Entry 6SEF (electron microscopy, 3.70 A resolution); this record covers chains C and I of the 11 polymer chains in the assembly.

== Chain C ==
Protein: Histone H2A type 2-A
From: Homo sapiens
UniProtKB: Q6FI13 (H2A2A_HUMAN); residues 0-129 here correspond to UniProt positions 1-130 (UniProt number = residue number + 1)
Chain sequence (130 residues; numbered 0 to 129; the number before each row is that of its first residue; numbering starts at 0):
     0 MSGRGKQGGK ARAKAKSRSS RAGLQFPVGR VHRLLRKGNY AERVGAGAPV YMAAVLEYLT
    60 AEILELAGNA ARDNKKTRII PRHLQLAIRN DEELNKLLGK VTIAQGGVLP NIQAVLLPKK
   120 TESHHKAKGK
Unresolved in the structure: 0-15, 112-129

== Chain I ==
Molecule: 145-nt DNA strand
From: synthetic construct
Sequence (145 nucleotides; numbered -72 to 72; the number before each row is that of its first residue; numbers below 1 keep their minus sign (DA-72 is residue -72)):
   -72 ATCAGAATCC CGGTGCCGAG GCCGCTCAAT TGGTCGTAGA CAGCTCTAGC ACCGCTTAAA
   -12 CGCACGTACG CGCTGTCCCC CGCGTTTTAA CCGCCAAGGG GATTACTCCC TAGTCTCCAG
    48 GCACGTGTCA GATATATACA TCGAT

== How chain C and chain I interact ==
Contacting residue pairs (10; chain C residue first):
  Ser16(C) with DT-43(I), hydrogen bond to the phosphate; DT-42(I), hydrogen bond to the phosphate
  Arg17(C) with DT-43(I), phosphate contact; DT-42(I), phosphate contact
  Ser18(C) with DT-43(I), phosphate contact
  Gly28(C) with DA-44(I), phosphate contact; DT-43(I), phosphate contact
  Arg29(C) with DA-44(I), phosphate contact
  Arg32(C) with DA-44(I), salt bridge to the phosphate
  Arg77(C) with DA-54(I), sugar contact
Also at the interface, not in a pair above, chain C (9 interface residues in all): Val27, Arg42
Also at the interface, not in a pair above, chain I (6 interface residues in all): DA-45, DA-35

== In short ==
9 residues of chain C and 6 residues of chain I are in contact; the contacts include 2 hydrogen bonds and 1
salt bridge. Polar contacts include Ser16(C)-DT-43(I), Ser16(C)-DT-42(I) and Arg32(C)-DA-44(I).
Chain C is Histone H2A type 2-A (Homo sapiens) and chain I is a 145-nt DNA strand (synthetic construct); the
structure, Class2C : CENP-A nucleosome in complex with CENP-C central region, was determined by electron
microscopy (same publication as 6SE0, 6SE6, 6SEE and 6SEG).
